PDB entry 4QY0 | X-ray diffraction, 2.47 A resolution | chains A and B of the 6 polymer chains in the assembly

# Chain A
Molecule: hemagglutinin
From: Influenza A virus
Amino-acid sequence (318 residues; numbered 1 to 318; the number before each row is that of its first residue):
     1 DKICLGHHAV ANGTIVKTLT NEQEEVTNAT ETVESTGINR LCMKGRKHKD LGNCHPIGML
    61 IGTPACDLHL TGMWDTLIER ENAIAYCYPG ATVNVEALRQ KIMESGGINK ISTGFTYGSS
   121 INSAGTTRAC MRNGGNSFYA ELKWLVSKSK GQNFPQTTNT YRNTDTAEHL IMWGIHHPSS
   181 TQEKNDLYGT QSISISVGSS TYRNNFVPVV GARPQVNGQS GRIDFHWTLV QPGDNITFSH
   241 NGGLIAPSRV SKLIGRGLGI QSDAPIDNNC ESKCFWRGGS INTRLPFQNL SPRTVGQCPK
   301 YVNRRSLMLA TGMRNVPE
Disulfides: Cys-42/Cys-270, Cys-54/Cys-66, Cys-87/Cys-130, Cys-274/Cys-298
Covalent attachments: N-acetylglucosamine (NAG) linked to Asn-235

# Chain B
Molecule: hemagglutinin
From: Influenza A virus
Amino-acid sequence (174 residues; each row starts with the number of its first residue):
   324 GLFGAIAGFL ENGWEGMVDG WYGFRHQNAQ GTGQAADYKS TQAAIDQITG KLNRLVEKTN
   384 TEFESIESEF SEIEHQIGNV INWTKDSITD IWTYQAELLV AMENQHTIDM ADSEMLNLYE
   444 RVRKQLRQNA EEDGKGCFEI YHACDDSCME SIRNNTYDHS QYREEALLNR LNIN
Disulfides: Cys-467/Cys-471
Covalent attachments: N-acetylglucosamine (NAG) linked to Asn-405

# Chain A / chain B interface
Cross-chain cystine bridges: Cys-4(A)/Cys-460(B)
Pairs across the interface - 139 pairs, chain A then chain B:
  Asp-1(A) / Gln-350(B)
  Asp-1(A) / Asn-351(B)
  Asp-1(A) / Ala-352(B)
  Asp-1(A) / Phe-461(B)
  Asp-1(A) / Glu-462(B)
  Asp-1(A) / Ile-463(B)  hydrogen bond (backbone-backbone)
  Asp-1(A) / Ala-466(B)
  Asp-1(A) / Cys-467(B)  hydrogen bond (side chain-backbone)
  Lys-2(A) / His-349(B)
  Lys-2(A) / Gln-350(B)  hydrogen bond (backbone-backbone)
  Lys-2(A) / Cys-460(B)
  Lys-2(A) / Phe-461(B)
  Ile-3(A) / Phe-347(B)  hydrophobic
  Ile-3(A) / Arg-348(B)
  Ile-3(A) / Cys-460(B)
  Ile-3(A) / Phe-461(B)  hydrogen bond (backbone-backbone)
  Ile-3(A) / Ile-463(B)  hydrophobic
  Ile-3(A) / Ile-475(B)  hydrophobic
  Cys-4(A) / Trp-337(B)
  Cys-4(A) / Gly-346(B)
  Cys-4(A) / Phe-347(B)
  Cys-4(A) / Arg-348(B)  hydrogen bond (backbone-backbone)
  Cys-4(A) / Gly-459(B)
  Cys-4(A) / Cys-460(B)  disulfide
  Leu-5(A) / Leu-333(B)
  Leu-5(A) / Trp-337(B)
  Leu-5(A) / Gly-346(B)
  Leu-5(A) / Phe-347(B)  hydrophobic
  Leu-5(A) / Met-438(B)  hydrophobic
  Leu-5(A) / Leu-441(B)  hydrophobic
  Leu-5(A) / Gly-459(B)  hydrogen bond (backbone-backbone)
  Leu-5(A) / Phe-461(B)  hydrophobic
  Gly-6(A) / Trp-337(B)
  Gly-6(A) / Met-340(B)
  Gly-6(A) / Tyr-345(B)
  Gly-6(A) / Gly-346(B)  hydrogen bond (backbone-backbone)
  Gly-6(A) / Met-438(B)
  His-7(A) / Ile-329(B)
  His-7(A) / Leu-333(B)
  His-7(A) / Asn-335(B)
  His-7(A) / Gly-336(B)
  His-7(A) / Trp-337(B)  hydrogen bond (backbone-backbone)
  His-7(A) / Met-340(B)
  His-7(A) / Trp-344(B)
  His-7(A) / Met-438(B)
  His-8(A) / Trp-337(B)
  His-8(A) / Met-340(B)
  His-8(A) / Gly-343(B)
  His-8(A) / Trp-344(B)  hydrogen bond (backbone-backbone)
  Ala-9(A) / Gly-336(B)
  Ala-9(A) / Trp-337(B)  hydrogen bond (backbone-backbone)
  Ala-9(A) / Glu-338(B)
  Val-16(A) / Asn-427(B)
  Lys-17(A) / Glu-420(B)  salt bridge
  Lys-17(A) / Ala-424(B)
  Lys-17(A) / Asn-427(B)  hydrogen bond (backbone-side chain)
  Thr-18(A) / Ala-424(B)
  Thr-18(A) / Asn-427(B)
  Thr-18(A) / Gln-428(B)  hydrogen bond
  Thr-18(A) / Ile-431(B)
  Leu-19(A) / Ala-424(B)  hydrogen bond (backbone-backbone)
  Leu-19(A) / Met-425(B)
  Leu-19(A) / Gln-428(B)  hydrogen bond (backbone-side chain)
  Thr-20(A) / Gln-428(B)  hydrogen bond
  Glu-24(A) / Ile-431(B)
  Thr-30(A) / Leu-375(B)
  Thr-32(A) / Leu-378(B)
  Thr-32(A) / Val-423(B)
  Glu-79(A) / Phe-393(B)
  Arg-80(A) / Phe-393(B)
  Glu-81(A) / Phe-393(B)
  Glu-96(A) / Ser-391(B)
  Glu-96(A) / Ser-394(B)
  Arg-99(A) / Ser-391(B)
  Glu-104(A) / Glu-387(B)
  Arg-256(A) / Glu-387(B)  salt bridge
  Leu-258(A) / Glu-385(B)
  Gln-261(A) / Glu-390(B)
  Gln-261(A) / Ser-391(B)  hydrogen bond
  Gln-261(A) / Glu-392(B)  hydrogen bond (side chain-backbone)
  Gln-261(A) / Phe-393(B)
  Ser-262(A) / Phe-393(B)
  Asp-263(A) / Phe-393(B)
  Arg-277(A) / Glu-392(B)  salt bridge
  Arg-277(A) / Phe-393(B)
  Arg-284(A) / Leu-378(B)
  Arg-284(A) / Val-379(B)
  Pro-286(A) / Leu-378(B)
  Phe-287(A) / Trp-415(B)  hydrophobic
  Phe-287(A) / Ala-419(B)  hydrophobic
  Arg-293(A) / Glu-390(B)  salt bridge
  Arg-293(A) / Ser-391(B)
  Arg-293(A) / Glu-392(B)  salt bridge
  Arg-293(A) / Lys-408(B)
  Val-295(A) / Phe-386(B)
  Val-295(A) / Ser-388(B)
  Gly-296(A) / Thr-384(B)
  Gly-296(A) / Glu-385(B)
  Gly-296(A) / Phe-386(B)  hydrogen bond (backbone-backbone)
  Gln-297(A) / Lys-381(B)
  Gln-297(A) / Asn-383(B)
  Gln-297(A) / Thr-384(B)
  Cys-298(A) / Lys-381(B)
  Lys-300(A) / Phe-386(B)
  Lys-300(A) / Trp-415(B)
  Tyr-301(A) / Thr-412(B)
  Val-302(A) / Trp-415(B)
  Val-302(A) / Thr-416(B)
  Asn-303(A) / Thr-412(B)
  Asn-303(A) / Thr-416(B)
  Arg-304(A) / Glu-420(B)  salt bridge
  Leu-307(A) / Ala-419(B)  hydrophobic
  Leu-307(A) / Glu-420(B)
  Leu-307(A) / Val-423(B)  hydrophobic
  Met-308(A) / Val-423(B)
  Met-308(A) / Asn-427(B)  hydrogen bond (backbone-side chain)
  Leu-309(A) / Leu-375(B)  hydrophobic
  Leu-309(A) / Leu-378(B)  hydrophobic
  Leu-309(A) / Glu-426(B)
  Leu-309(A) / Asn-427(B)
  Ala-310(A) / Asn-427(B)  hydrogen bond (backbone-side chain)
  Ala-310(A) / Thr-430(B)
  Thr-311(A) / Trp-344(B)
  Thr-311(A) / Ile-371(B)
  Gly-312(A) / Trp-344(B)
  Gly-312(A) / Thr-430(B)
  Met-313(A) / Ile-329(B)  hydrophobic
  Met-313(A) / Trp-344(B)  hydrophobic
  Met-313(A) / Tyr-345(B)
  Met-313(A) / Ala-434(B)  hydrophobic
  Arg-314(A) / Gly-324(B)
  Arg-314(A) / Ala-330(B)
  Arg-314(A) / Ile-431(B)
  Val-316(A) / Ala-330(B)
  Val-316(A) / Glu-334(B)
  Val-316(A) / Asn-335(B)
  Val-316(A) / Gly-336(B)  hydrogen bond (backbone-backbone)
  Pro-317(A) / Glu-338(B)
  Glu-318(A) / Asn-335(B)
Also at the interface, not in a pair above, chain A (59 interface residues in all): Val-10, Ala-11, Val-26, Gln-100, Pro-292, Thr-294
Also at the interface, not in a pair above, chain B (70 interface residues in all): Thr-382, Ile-389, Leu-422, Tyr-442, Val-445, Asp-456, His-465, Met-472, Arg-476

# Overview
The interface between chain A and chain B involves 59 residues on one side and 70 on the other; the contacts
include 1 disulfide bond, 21 hydrogen bonds and 6 salt bridges. Polar pairs include Lys-17(A)/Glu-420(B),
Arg-256(A)/Glu-387(B) and Arg-277(A)/Glu-392(B). Covalently linked N-acetylglucosamine: at Asn-235(A).
Chain A is hemagglutinin and chain B is hemagglutinin, both from Influenza A virus; the structure, Structure
of H10 from human-infecting H10N8, was determined by X-ray diffraction, deposited together with 4QY1 and 4QY2.
